PDB entry 7E50 | X-ray diffraction, 1.95 A resolution | chains A and B

== Chain A ==
Name: Aael006007-pa
From: Aedes aegypti
UniProtKB: Q1HRB8 (Q1HRB8_AEDAE); residues 1-69 here correspond to UniProt positions 23-91 (UniProt number = residue number + 22)
Chain sequence (79 residues; row label = number of the first residue in the row; numbers below 1 keep their minus sign (Ser-9 is residue -9)):
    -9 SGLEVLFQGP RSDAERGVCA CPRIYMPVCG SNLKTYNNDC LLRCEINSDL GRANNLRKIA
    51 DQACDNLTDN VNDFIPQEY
Disordered / not traced: -9 to 1, 57-69
Disulfide bonds: Cys9-Cys34, Cys11-Cys30, Cys19-Cys54
Sequence notes: expression tag (-9 to 0)

== Chain B ==
Name: Plasminogen
From: Homo sapiens
Notes: EC 3.4.21.7
UniProtKB: P00747 (PLMN_HUMAN); residues 545-791 here correspond to UniProt positions 564-810 (UniProt number = residue number + 19)
Chain sequence (255 residues; each row starts with the number of its first residue):
   537 SGLVPRGSSF DCGKPQVEPK KCPGRVVGGC VAHPHSWPWQ VSLRTRFGMH FCGGTLISPE
   597 WVLTAAHCLE KSPRPSSYKV ILGAHQEVNL EPHVQEIEVS RLFLEPTRKD IALLKLSSPA
   657 VITDKVIPAC LPSPNYVVAD RTECFITGWG ETQGTFGAGL LKEAQLPVIE NKVCNRYEFL
   717 NGRVQSTELC AGHLAGGTDS CQGDSGGPLV CFEKDKYILQ GVTSWGLGCA RPNKPGVYVR
   777 VSRFVTWIEG VMRNN
Disordered / not traced: 537-544, 560-561
Disulfide bonds: Cys548-Cys666, Cys558-Cys566, Cys588-Cys604, Cys680-Cys747, Cys710-Cys726, Cys737-Cys765
Sequence notes: expression tag (537-544)
Bound ions: Na+ site 1 near Ala620 (its only coordinating residue here); Na+ site 2: Trp685, Gly686 (together with glycerol); Na+ site 3: Ile705, Asn707
Swiss-Prot annotation at these positions:
  - active site (Charge relay system): His603, Asp646, Ser741
  - site: Arg561, Val562 (Cleavage)
  - modified residue (Phosphoserine): Ser578, Ser669

== Interface between chain A and chain B ==
Residue-residue contacts - 37 pairs, chain A then chain B:
  Val8(A) - Leu763(B)  hydrophobic
  Cys9(A) - Gly762(B)
  Cys9(A) - Leu763(B)
  Ala10(A) - Trp761(B)  hydrophobic
  Ala10(A) - Gly762(B)
  Ala10(A) - Leu763(B)  hydrophobic
  Cys11(A) - Trp761(B)
  Cys11(A) - Gly762(B)  hydrogen bond (backbone-backbone)
  Pro12(A) - His603(B)
  Pro12(A) - Ser760(B)
  Arg13(A) - Asp735(B)  salt bridge
  Arg13(A) - Ser736(B)  hydrogen bond
  Arg13(A) - Cys737(B)
  Arg13(A) - Gln738(B)
  Arg13(A) - Gly739(B)  hydrogen bond (backbone-backbone)
  Arg13(A) - Asp740(B)  hydrogen bond (backbone-backbone)
  Arg13(A) - Ser741(B)  hydrogen bond (backbone-side chain)
  Arg13(A) - Ser760(B)  hydrogen bond (backbone-backbone)
  Arg13(A) - Trp761(B)
  Arg13(A) - Gly762(B)
  Arg13(A) - Gly764(B)  hydrogen bond (side chain-backbone)
  Arg13(A) - Cys765(B)
  Arg13(A) - Gly772(B)
  Ile14(A) - Phe587(B)
  Ile14(A) - Cys588(B)  hydrophobic
  Ile14(A) - His603(B)
  Ile14(A) - Gln738(B)
  Ile14(A) - Gly739(B)
  Ile14(A) - Ser741(B)  hydrogen bond (backbone-side chain)
  Tyr15(A) - His586(B)
  Tyr15(A) - Phe587(B)  hydrogen bond (backbone-backbone)
  Tyr15(A) - Gly739(B)
  Met16(A) - Phe587(B)  hydrophobic
  Asn27(A) - Glu687(B)  hydrogen bond
  Asn27(A) - Gln738(B)  hydrogen bond
  Asn28(A) - Gln738(B)
  Leu31(A) - Gln738(B)
Interface residues without a listed pair, chain B (22 interface residues in all): Cys604, Thr759, Tyr774

== Summary ==
12 residues of chain A face 22 of chain B across their interface; the contacts include 11 hydrogen bonds and 1
salt bridge. Polar contacts include Arg13(A)-Asp735(B), Arg13(A)-Ser736(B) and Arg13(A)-Ser741(B). From
UniProt: 3 active-site residues on chain B.
Chain A is Aael006007-pa (Aedes aegypti) and chain B is Plasminogen (Homo sapiens); the structure, Crystal
structure of human microplasmin in complex with kazal-type inhibitor AaTI, was determined by X-ray
diffraction.
